8CCR - chain A; structure by X-ray diffraction, 2.10 A resolution.

# Chain A
Protein: 4D2 (mutant T19D)
From: Escherichia coli
Amino-acid sequence (112 residues; each row starts with the number of its first residue):
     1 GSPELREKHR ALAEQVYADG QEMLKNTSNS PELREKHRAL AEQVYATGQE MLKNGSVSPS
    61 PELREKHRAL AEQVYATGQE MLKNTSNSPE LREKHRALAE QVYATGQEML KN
Unresolved in the structure: 54-58, 111-112
Ion coordination: heme Fe site 1: His-9, His-67; heme Fe site 2: His-37, His-95
Residues lining bound ligands:
  - heme (HEM), molecule 1: Arg-6, Glu-7, His-9, Arg-10, Ala-13, Val-44, Tyr-45, Gly-48, Gln-49, Met-51, Leu-52, Pro-59, Arg-64, His-67, Arg-68, Ala-71, Glu-72, Val-102, Tyr-103, Gly-106, Gln-107, Met-109, Leu-110
  - heme (HEM), molecule 2: Val-16, Tyr-17, Gly-20, Gln-21, Met-23, Leu-24, Asn-29, Arg-34, His-37, Arg-38, Ala-41, Val-74, Tyr-75, Gly-78, Gln-79, Met-81, Leu-82, Asn-87, Arg-92, His-95, Arg-96, Ala-99, Glu-100, Tyr-103
  - (2S)-2-hydroxybutanedioic acid (LMR): Gly-1, Ser-2, Pro-3, Arg-6

# Summary
Ligands of chain A: heme and (2S)-2-hydroxybutanedioic acid. The heme Fe site 1 is built by His-9 and His-67.
His-37 and His-95 form the heme Fe site 2.
Chain A is 4D2 (mutant T19D) (Escherichia coli); the structure, Crystal structure of the T19D mutant of the de
novo diheme binding 4D2, was determined by X-ray diffraction (same publication as 7AH0).
